5FGD - chains L and M of the 28 polymer chains in the assembly; structure by X-ray diffraction, 2.80 A resolution.

Chain L:
Name: Proteasome subunit beta type-6
Source organism: Saccharomyces cerevisiae (strain ATCC 204508 / S288c)
Notes: EC 3.4.25.1
Reference sequence: P23724 (PSB6_YEAST); residues 1-222 here correspond to UniProt positions 20-241 (UniProt number = residue number + 19)
Amino-acid sequence (222 residues; numbered 1 to 222; the number before each row is that of its first residue):
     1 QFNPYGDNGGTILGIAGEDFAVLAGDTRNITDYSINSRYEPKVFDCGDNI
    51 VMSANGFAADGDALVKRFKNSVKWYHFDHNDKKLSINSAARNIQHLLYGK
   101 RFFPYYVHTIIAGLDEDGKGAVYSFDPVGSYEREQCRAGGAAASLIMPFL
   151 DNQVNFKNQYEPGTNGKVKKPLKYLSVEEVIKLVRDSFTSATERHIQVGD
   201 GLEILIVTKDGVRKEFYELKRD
Bound ions: Mg2+: Asp222 (shared with 3 residues of chain V)

Chain M:
Name: Proteasome subunit beta type-7
Source organism: Saccharomyces cerevisiae (strain ATCC 204508 / S288c)
Notes: EC 3.4.25.1
Reference sequence: P30657 (PSB7_YEAST); residues -12 to 233 here correspond to UniProt positions 21-266 (UniProt number = residue number + 33)
Amino-acid sequence (246 residues; each row starts with the number of its first residue; numbers below 1 keep their minus sign (Thr-12 is residue -12)):
   -12 TQIANAGASPMVNTQQPIVTGTSVISMKYDNGVIIAADNLGSYGSLLRFN
    38 GVERLIPVGDNTVVGISGDISDMQHIERLLKDLVTENAYDNPLADAEEAL
    88 EPSYIFEYLATVMYQRRSKMNPLWNAIIVAGVQSNGDQFLRYVNLLGVTY
   138 SSPTLATGFGAHMANPLLRKVVDRESDIPKTTVQVAEEAIVNAMRVLYYR
   188 DARSSRNFSLAIIDKNTGLTFKKNLQVENMKWDFAKDIKGYGTQKI
Unresolved in the structure: -12 to 0

Chain L / chain M interface:
Residue-residue contacts (40):
  Gln1(L) with Thr1(M), hydrogen bond
  Phe2(L) with Thr1(M); Arg104(M); Met107(M); Pro109(M), hydrophobic; Leu132(M), hydrophobic
  Asn3(L) with Leu133(M)
  Pro4(L) with Arg104(M), hydrogen bond (backbone-side chain); Met107(M), hydrophobic; Leu133(M)
  Tyr5(L) with Arg104(M)
  Asn8(L) with Val135(M)
  Asn29(L) with Tyr137(M)
  Ser34(L) with His149(M), hydrogen bond
  Ile35(L) with Arg156(M), hydrogen bond (backbone-side chain)
  Asn36(L) with Tyr137(M), hydrogen bond; Ser139(M); Arg156(M)
  Ser37(L) with Ser138(M), hydrogen bond (side chain-backbone)
  Glu40(L) with Arg128(M), salt bridge; Tyr137(M); Ser138(M), hydrogen bond (side chain-backbone)
  Phe57(L) with Arg104(M); Leu133(M); Val135(M), hydrophobic
  Ala59(L) with Tyr101(M); Leu133(M); Gly134(M); Val135(M)
  Asp60(L) with Tyr101(M), hydrogen bond; Arg104(M), salt bridge
  Asp62(L) with Thr136(M), hydrogen bond
  Ala63(L) with Tyr101(M)
  Lys66(L) with Glu94(M), salt bridge
  Phe103(L) with Arg104(M); Ser105(M)
  Tyr105(L) with Tyr101(M)
  Glu218(L) with Arg161(M), salt bridge
  Arg221(L) with Asp160(M), salt bridge; Arg161(M)
Interface residues without a listed pair, chain L (24 interface residues in all): Arg38, Tyr39
Interface residues without a listed pair, chain M (22 interface residues in all): Trp111, Leu142

Summary:
Chain L and chain M form an interface of 24 and 22 residues respectively, with 9 hydrogen bonds and 5 salt
bridges. Polar contacts include Glu40(L)-Arg128(M), Asp60(L)-Arg104(M) and Lys66(L)-Glu94(M).
Chain L is Proteasome subunit beta type-6 and chain M is Proteasome subunit beta type-7, both from
Saccharomyces cerevisiae (strain ATCC 204508 / S288c); the structure, Yeast 20S proteasome beta5-H(-2)L-T1A
double mutant in complex with Carfilzomib, was determined by X-ray diffraction together with 5CZ4, 5CZ5, 5CZ6,
5CZ7, 5CZ8, 5CZ9 and 16 further entries from the same study.
